Entry 4PLL (X-ray diffraction, 2.60 A resolution); this record covers chains A and C.

Chain A:
Name: At1g02740
Source organism: Arabidopsis thaliana
UniProt: Q4V3E2 (Q4V3E2_ARATH); numbering as in UniProt (aligned over 51-123)
Chain sequence (75 residues; row label = number of the first residue in the row):
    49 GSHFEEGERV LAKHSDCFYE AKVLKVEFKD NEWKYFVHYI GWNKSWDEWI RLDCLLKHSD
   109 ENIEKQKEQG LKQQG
Disordered / not traced: 49-50, 107-123
Sequence notes: expression tag (49-50)
Swiss-Prot annotation at these positions:
  - mutagenesis: Y87 (Y87A: Loss of H3K4me3/H3K36me3 binding capacity and loss of activity)
What the authors report for this chain:
  - mutagenesis - Y87A: abolished binding to H3K36me3
  - mutagenesis - Y87A: abolished binding to H3K4me3
  - mutagenesis - Y87A: decreased localization to FT

Chain C:
Name: H3K36me3
Source organism: Arabidopsis thaliana
Chain sequence (11 residues; row label = number of the first residue in the row):
    31 ATGGVKKPHR Y
Disordered / not traced: 31-35, 37-41
Modified residues: K36 (N-trimethyllysine; M3L)

How chain A and chain C interact:
Pairs across the interface (5; chain A residue first):
  H62(A) with K36(C)
  Y67(A) with K36(C)
  Y87(A) with K36(C)
  W90(A) with K36(C)
  W94(A) with K36(C)

Overview:
Chain A and chain C form an interface of 5 and 1 residues respectively. UniProt lists one mutagenesis site on
chain A. The paper reports that Y87A of chain A abolishes binding to H3K36me3; Y87A of chain A abolishes
binding to H3K4me3.
Chain A is At1g02740 and chain C is H3K36me3, both from Arabidopsis thaliana; the structure, Structure of the
chromodaomain of MRG2 in complex with H3K36me3, was determined by X-ray diffraction together with 4PL6 and
4PLI from the same study.
